Entry 8QPK (electron microscopy, 4.20 A resolution (low resolution: residue-level contacts below are approximate; hydrogen-bond / salt-bridge calls are withheld)); this record covers chains 5 and N of the 16 polymer chains in the assembly.

== Chain 5 ==
Molecule: U5 snRNA
From: Homo sapiens
Sequence (117 nucleotides; each row starts with the number of its first residue):
     1 AUACUCUGGU UUCUCUUCAG AUCGCAUAAA UCUUUCGCCU UUUACUAAAG AUUUCCGUGG
    61 AGAGGAACAA CUCUGAGUCU UAACCCAAUU UUUUGAGGCC UUGCUUUGGC AAGGCUA
Not modelled in the structure: 1-2, 80-117

== Chain N ==
Molecule: Pre-mRNA-processing factor 6
From: Homo sapiens
UniProtKB: O94906 (PRP6_HUMAN); numbering as in UniProt (aligned over 1-941)
Amino-acid sequence (941 residues; each row starts with the number of its first residue):
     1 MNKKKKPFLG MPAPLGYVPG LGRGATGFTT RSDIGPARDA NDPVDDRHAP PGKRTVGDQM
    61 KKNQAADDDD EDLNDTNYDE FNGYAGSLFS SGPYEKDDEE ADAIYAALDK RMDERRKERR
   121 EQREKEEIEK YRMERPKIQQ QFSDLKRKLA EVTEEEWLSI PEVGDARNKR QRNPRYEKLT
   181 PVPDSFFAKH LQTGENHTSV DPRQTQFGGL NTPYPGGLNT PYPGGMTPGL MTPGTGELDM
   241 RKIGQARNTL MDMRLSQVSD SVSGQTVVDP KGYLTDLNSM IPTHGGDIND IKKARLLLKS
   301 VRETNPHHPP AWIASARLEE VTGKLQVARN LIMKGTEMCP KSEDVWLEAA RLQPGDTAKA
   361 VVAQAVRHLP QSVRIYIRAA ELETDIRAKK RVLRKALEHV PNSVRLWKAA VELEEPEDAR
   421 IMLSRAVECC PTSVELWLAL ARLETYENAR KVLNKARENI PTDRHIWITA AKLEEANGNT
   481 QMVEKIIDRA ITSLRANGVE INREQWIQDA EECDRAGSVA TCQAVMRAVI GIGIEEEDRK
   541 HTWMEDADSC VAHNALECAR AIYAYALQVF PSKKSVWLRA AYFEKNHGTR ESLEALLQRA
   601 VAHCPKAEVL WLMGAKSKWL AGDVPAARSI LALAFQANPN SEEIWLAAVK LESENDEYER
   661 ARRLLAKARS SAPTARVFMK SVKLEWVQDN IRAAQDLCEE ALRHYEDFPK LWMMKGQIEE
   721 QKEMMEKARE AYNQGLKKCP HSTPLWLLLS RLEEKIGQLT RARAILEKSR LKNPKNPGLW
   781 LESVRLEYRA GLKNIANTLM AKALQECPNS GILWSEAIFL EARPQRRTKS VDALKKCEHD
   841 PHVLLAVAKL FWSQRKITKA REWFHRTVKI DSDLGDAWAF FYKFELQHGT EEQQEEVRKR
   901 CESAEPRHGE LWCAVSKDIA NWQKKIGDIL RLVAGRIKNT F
Not modelled in the structure: 1-7, 38-95, 165-235, 270-941
UniProt features mapped onto this chain:
  - modified residue: Ser143 (Phosphoserine), Thr180 (Phosphothreonine), Thr266 (Phosphothreonine), Thr275 (Phosphothreonine), Ser279 (Phosphoserine)
  - natural variant: Asn477 (N477S: Found in a family with neuronal ceroid lipofuscinosis carrying a causative mutation in DNAJC5; uncertain significance), Arg729 (R729W: In RP60)

== How chain 5 and chain N interact ==
Residue-residue contacts - 6 pairs, chain 5 then chain N:
  U16(5) with Arg111(N)
  A51(5) with Arg123(N)
  U52(5) with Arg123(N)
  U53(5) with Arg116(N); Arg120(N)
  U54(5) with Arg116(N)
Interface residues without a listed pair, chain 5 (6 interface residues in all): C55
Interface residues without a listed pair, chain N (5 interface residues in all): Met112

== Overview ==
6 residues of chain 5 and 5 residues of chain N are in contact.
Chain 5 is U5 snRNA and chain N is Pre-mRNA-processing factor 6, both from Homo sapiens; the structure,
Cryo-EM Structure of Pre-B+5'ss Complex (core part), was determined by electron microscopy together with 8QOZ,
8QP8, 8QP9, 8QPA, 8QPB and 8QPE from the same study.
